1JOD - chain A; structure by X-ray diffraction, 3.20 A resolution.

# Chain A
Protein: Olfactory Marker Protein
Source organism: Mus musculus
UniProtKB: Q64288 (OMP_MOUSE); residues 102-263 here correspond to UniProt positions 2-163 (UniProt number = residue number - 100)
Sequence (162 residues; numbered 102 to 263; the number before each row is that of its first residue):
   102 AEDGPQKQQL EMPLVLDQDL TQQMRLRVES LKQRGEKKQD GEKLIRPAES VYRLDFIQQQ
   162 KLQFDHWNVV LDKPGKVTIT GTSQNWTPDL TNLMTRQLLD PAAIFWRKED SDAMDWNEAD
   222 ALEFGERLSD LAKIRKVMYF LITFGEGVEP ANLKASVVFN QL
Not modelled in the structure: 102-103
Modified positions: Mse113, Mse125, Mse195, Mse215, Mse239 (selenomethionine; parent Met)
Construct notes: modified residue (113, 125, 195, 215, 239)
Ion coordination: Zn2+ site 1: Asp120 (together with cacodylate ion); Zn2+ site 2: Asp166 (together with cacodylate ion) (shared with 2 residues of chain B); Zn2+ site 3: Asp190 (together with cacodylate ion) (shared with 1 residue of chain B); Zn2+ site 4: Asp216 (together with cacodylate ion) (shared with 1 residue of chain B); Zn2+ site 5 near Asp221 (its only coordinating residue here); Zn2+ site 6: Glu224 (shared with 1 residue of chain B); Zn2+ site 7: Glu227 (shared with 1 residue of chain B); Zn2+ site 8: Glu247 (together with cacodylate ion)
Swiss-Prot annotation at these positions:
  - modified residue: Ala102 (N-acetylalanine)

# Summary
Chain A is Olfactory Marker Protein (Mus musculus); the structure, Crystal Structure of Murine Olfactory
Marker Protein in Spacegroup P43212, was determined by X-ray diffraction, deposited together with 1JOB and
1F35.
